Entry 6BPL (X-ray diffraction, 2.91 A resolution); this record covers chains A and B.

== Chain A (and B) ==
Molecule: Lipid A export ATP-binding/permease protein MsbA
From: Escherichia coli O6:H1 (strain CFT073 / ATCC 700928 / UPEC)
Notes: EC 3.6.3.-; chain B of this document is another copy of the same molecule, construct and numbering; everything in this record applies to it too
Reference sequence: Q8FJB1 (MSBA_ECOL6); residues 2-582 here = UniProt positions 2-582
Sequence (582 residues; row label = number of the first residue in the row):
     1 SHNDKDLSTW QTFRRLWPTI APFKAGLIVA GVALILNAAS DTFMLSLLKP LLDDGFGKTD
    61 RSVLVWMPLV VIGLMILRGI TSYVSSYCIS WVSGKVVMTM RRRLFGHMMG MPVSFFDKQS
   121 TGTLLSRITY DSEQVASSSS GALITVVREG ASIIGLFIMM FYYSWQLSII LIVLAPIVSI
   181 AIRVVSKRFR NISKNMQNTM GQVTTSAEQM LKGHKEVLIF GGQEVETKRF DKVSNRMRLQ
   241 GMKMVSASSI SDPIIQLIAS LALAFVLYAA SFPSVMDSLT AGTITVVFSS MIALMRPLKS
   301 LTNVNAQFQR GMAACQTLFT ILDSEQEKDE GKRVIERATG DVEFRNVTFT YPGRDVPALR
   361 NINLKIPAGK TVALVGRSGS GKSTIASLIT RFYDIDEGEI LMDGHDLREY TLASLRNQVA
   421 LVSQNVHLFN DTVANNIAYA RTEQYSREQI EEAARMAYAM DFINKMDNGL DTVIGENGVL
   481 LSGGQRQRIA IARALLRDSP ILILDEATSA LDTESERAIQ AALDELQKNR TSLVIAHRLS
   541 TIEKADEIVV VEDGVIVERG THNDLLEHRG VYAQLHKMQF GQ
Unresolved in the structure: 1-3, 580-582 (chain B: 1-6, 190-197, 580-582)
Construct notes: expression tag (1); conflict Val65 (Met in Q8FJB1), Val84 (Ile in Q8FJB1)
Small-molecule neighbours:
  - 1,2-Distearoyl-sn-glycerophosphoethanolamine (3PE): Ala39, Thr42, Phe43, Gly155, Met159, Tyr162, Tyr163
  - AU7 ((2E)-3-{6-[(1S)-1-(2-chloro-6-cyclopropylphenyl)ethoxy]-4-cyclopropylquinolin-3-yl}prop-2-enoic acid): Phe157, Leu171, Ile172, Leu174, Ala175, Val178, Ser179, Ile182, Arg190, Ile255, Ala259, Ala262, Leu263, Met291, Leu294, Met295, Leu298, Lys299, Thr302
  - 3-hydroxy-tetradecanoic acid / 2-amino-2-deoxy-beta-D-glucopyranose / 3-deoxy-manno-oct-2-ulosonic acid / myristic acid: Asp41, Met44, Leu45, Leu47, Leu48, Met67, Val71, Met75, Arg78, Ile292, Ala293, Arg296
  - 3-hydroxy-tetradecanoic acid / 2-amino-2-deoxy-alpha-D-glucopyranose: Gln256, Leu263, Leu267, Phe288, Ile292, Met295, Arg296
Swiss-Prot annotation at these positions:
  - binding site (ATP): Gly376 to Ser383

== Chain A / chain B interface ==
Contacting residue pairs (183; chain A residue first):
  Leu51(A) with Leu267(B), hydrophobic
  Leu52(A) with Leu52(B), hydrophobic; Ala281(B); Thr285(B)
  Gly55(A) with Met276(B)
  Phe56(A) with Leu279(B), hydrophobic; Thr280(B); Ile284(B), hydrophobic
  Asp60(A) with Ser271(B); Met276(B)
  Val63(A) with Leu267(B); Ser271(B), hydrogen bond (backbone-side chain)
  Leu64(A) with Tyr268(B), hydrophobic; Ser271(B), hydrogen bond (backbone-side chain)
  Met67(A) with Leu267(B), hydrophobic
  Pro68(A) with Ala264(B)
  Ile72(A) with Leu261(B), hydrophobic; Ala264(B), hydrophobic
  Met75(A) with Gln256(B); Ser260(B)
  Ile76(A) with Leu257(B), hydrophobic
  Arg78(A) with Gln256(B), hydrogen bond
  Gly79(A) with Pro253(B)
  Ser82(A) with Pro253(B)
  Tyr83(A) with Ser249(B)
  Ser86(A) with Ser249(B)
  Tyr87(A) with Met242(B)
  Ser90(A) with Met242(B); Val245(B)
  Trp91(A) with Met242(B), hydrophobic
  Gly94(A) with Arg238(B)
  Lys95(A) with Arg238(B)
  Met98(A) with Ser234(B); Asn235(B); Arg238(B), hydrogen bond
  Arg101(A) with Phe230(B); Met237(B)
  Arg102(A) with Phe230(B); Asp231(B), salt bridge; Ser234(B), hydrogen bond; Asn235(B)
  Phe105(A) with Met210(B), hydrophobic; Glu226(B); Thr227(B); Phe230(B), hydrophobic
  Met108(A) with His214(B)
  Met109(A) with Met210(B); His214(B), hydrogen bond (backbone-side chain); Val217(B), hydrophobic; Leu218(B); Gln223(B); Glu226(B); Thr227(B)
  Met111(A) with His214(B)
  Phe116(A) with Leu211(B), hydrophobic; His214(B)
  Thr121(A) with Leu211(B)
  Leu125(A) with Thr204(B); Ala207(B), hydrophobic; Glu208(B)
  Met200(A) with Arg101(B); Thr129(B)
  Thr204(A) with Leu125(B); Thr129(B)
  Thr205(A) with Asn477(B), hydrogen bond
  Ser206(A) with Phe105(B)
  Ala207(A) with Leu125(B), hydrophobic
  Glu208(A) with Leu125(B); Asn477(B)
  Gln209(A) with His427(B), hydrogen bond; Phe429(B); Asn477(B), hydrogen bond
  Met210(A) with Phe105(B), hydrophobic; Met109(B), hydrophobic
  Leu211(A) with Met108(B), hydrophobic; Phe116(B); Leu124(B), hydrophobic; Leu125(B)
  Lys212(A) with Thr121(B); His427(B)
  Gly213(A) with His427(B)
  His214(A) with Met109(B), hydrogen bond (side chain-backbone); Met111(B), hydrogen bond (side chain-backbone); Phe116(B)
  Lys215(A) with Phe392(B)
  Glu216(A) with Val426(B); His427(B)
  Val217(A) with Met109(B), hydrophobic; Tyr439(B)
  Leu218(A) with Glu327(B); Arg416(B)
  Ile219(A) with Thr390(B); Phe392(B), hydrophobic; Arg416(B); Val419(B); Leu421(B), hydrophobic
  Phe220(A) with Leu421(B); Tyr439(B), hydrophobic; Ala440(B); Arg493(B); Arg497(B)
  Gly221(A) with Ala440(B)
  Gly222(A) with Tyr439(B), hydrogen bond (backbone-side chain); Ala440(B)
  Gln223(A) with Met109(B)
  Val225(A) with Tyr439(B); Ala440(B), hydrophobic
  Glu226(A) with Phe105(B); Phe429(B); Tyr439(B), hydrogen bond
  Thr227(A) with Phe105(B); Met109(B)
  Arg229(A) with Asn430(B), hydrogen bond (side chain-backbone); Asp431(B), salt bridge
  Phe230(A) with Arg101(B); Arg102(B); Phe105(B), hydrophobic; Ile128(B), hydrophobic
  Asp231(A) with Arg102(B), salt bridge
  Ser234(A) with Met98(B); Arg102(B), hydrogen bond
  Asn235(A) with Met98(B); Arg102(B)
  Met237(A) with Arg101(B)
  Arg238(A) with Gly94(B); Lys95(B); Met98(B), hydrogen bond
  Met242(A) with Tyr87(B); Ser90(B); Trp91(B), hydrophobic
  Val245(A) with Ser90(B)
  Ser249(A) with Tyr83(B); Ser86(B), hydrogen bond
  Ile250(A) with Tyr83(B), hydrophobic
  Pro253(A) with Gly79(B)
  Gln256(A) with Met75(B); Arg78(B), hydrogen bond
  Leu257(A) with Ile76(B), hydrophobic
  Ser260(A) with Met75(B)
  Ala264(A) with Pro68(B); Ile72(B), hydrophobic
  Leu267(A) with Val63(B); Met67(B), hydrophobic
  Tyr268(A) with Leu64(B), hydrophobic
  Ala270(A) with Val63(B), hydrophobic
  Ser271(A) with Asp60(B); Val63(B); Leu64(B)
  Met276(A) with Phe56(B), hydrophobic
  Ala281(A) with Phe56(B), hydrophobic
  Ile284(A) with Phe56(B), hydrophobic
  Thr285(A) with Leu52(B)
  Glu327(A) with Leu218(B)
  Val356(A) with Glu514(B)
  Arg377(A) with Gln520(B); Leu539(B)
  Ser378(A) with Gln579(B)
  Phe392(A) with Lys215(B)
  Arg416(A) with Leu218(B); Ile219(B)
  Leu421(A) with Ile219(B), hydrophobic
  Asn425(A) with Glu216(B)
  Val426(A) with Glu216(B)
  His427(A) with Gln209(B); Gly213(B); Glu216(B), hydrogen bond (backbone-side chain)
  Phe429(A) with Gln209(B)
  Asn430(A) with Gln209(B)
  Tyr439(A) with Val217(B); Phe220(B), hydrophobic; Gly222(B); Glu226(B), hydrogen bond
  Ala440(A) with Phe220(B); Gly222(B)
  Asn477(A) with Lys212(B), hydrogen bond
  Arg497(A) with Phe220(B)
  Leu511(A) with Lys577(B)
  Asp512(A) with Arg377(B), salt bridge
  His537(A) with Lys577(B)
  Leu539(A) with Lys577(B)
  Met578(A) with His576(B), hydrogen bond (backbone-side chain)
  Gln579(A) with His576(B); Lys577(B)
Other interface residues (no listed pair), chain A (118 interface residues in all): Gly110, Val113, Leu124, Thr129, Val203, Leu261, Phe272, Arg354, Gly379, Asn417, Val419, Arg441, Arg493, Ala507, Glu516, Arg538
Other interface residues (no listed pair), chain B (123 interface residues in all): Leu51, Val71, Ser82, Pro112, Val113, Glu133, Met200, Val203, Thr205, Ser206, Gly221, Val225, Arg229, Lys232, Ser246, Ile250, Ala270, Phe272, Asn417, Ala420, Asn425, Leu428, Asp512, Thr513, Met578

== Summary ==
Chain A and chain B form an interface of 118 and 123 residues respectively; the contacts include 22 hydrogen
bonds and 4 salt bridges. Among the polar pairs are Arg102(A)-Asp231(B), Arg229(A)-Asp431(B) and
Asp512(A)-Arg377(B).
Both chains are Lipid A export ATP-binding/permease protein MsbA (Escherichia coli O6:H1 (strain CFT073 / ATCC
700928 / UPEC)). Entry 6BPL (E. coli MsbA in complex with LPS and inhibitor G907) was determined by X-ray
diffraction, deposited together with 6BPP.
